PDB entry 1K35 | X-ray diffraction, 2.20 A resolution | chain A

# Chain A
Name: Phosphomannomutase
From: Pseudomonas aeruginosa
Notes: EC 5.4.2.8
UniProt: P26276 (ALGC_PSEAE); residues 1-463 here correspond to UniProt positions 0-462 (UniProt number = residue number - 1)
Sequence (463 residues; row label = number of the first residue in the row):
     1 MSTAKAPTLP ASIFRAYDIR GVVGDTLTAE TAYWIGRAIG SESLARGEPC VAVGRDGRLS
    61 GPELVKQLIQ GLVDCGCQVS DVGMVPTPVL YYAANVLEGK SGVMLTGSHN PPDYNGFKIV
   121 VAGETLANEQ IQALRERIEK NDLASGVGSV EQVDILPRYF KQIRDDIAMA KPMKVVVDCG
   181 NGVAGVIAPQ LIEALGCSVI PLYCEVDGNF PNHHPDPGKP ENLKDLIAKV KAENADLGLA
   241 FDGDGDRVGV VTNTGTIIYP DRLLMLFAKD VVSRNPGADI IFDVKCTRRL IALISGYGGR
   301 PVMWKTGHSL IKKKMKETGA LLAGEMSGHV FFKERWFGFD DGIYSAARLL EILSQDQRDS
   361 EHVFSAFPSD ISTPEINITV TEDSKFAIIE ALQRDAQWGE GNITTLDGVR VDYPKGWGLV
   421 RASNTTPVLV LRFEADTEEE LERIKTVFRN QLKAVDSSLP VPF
Unresolved in the structure: 1-8
Differences from the reference sequence: modified residue (84, 104, 108, 169, 173, 265, 303, 315, 326)
Modified residues: Mse84, Mse104, Mse169, Mse173, Mse265, Mse303, Mse315, Mse326 (selenomethionine; parent Met); Ser108 (phosphoserine; SEP)
Ion coordination: Zn2+: Ser108, Asp242, Asp244, Asp246
Reported in the primary citation:
  - post-translational modification sites: Ser108
  - catalytic residues: Ser108
  - Zn2+ coordination: Ser108, Asp242
  - catalytic residues: His109, Lys118, His308, His329 (proposed by the authors, not directly observed)
  - mutagenesis - H109Q, R421C: decreased catalytic activity
  - mutagenesis - S108A, S108V: decreased catalytic activity (citing earlier work)
  - contacts within the chain: Lys118-Asp244, Lys118-Asp246
  - binding site for Zn2+: His329 (proposed by the authors, not directly observed)

# Summary
Ser108, Asp242, Asp244 and Asp246 form the Zn2+ site. The paper reports catalytic residues Ser108, His109 and
Lys118 among others; H109Q, R421C and S108A, among others, reduce catalytic activity.
Chain A is Phosphomannomutase (Pseudomonas aeruginosa); the structure, Crystal Structure of
Phosphomannomutase/Phosphoglucomutase from P.aeruginosa, was determined by X-ray diffraction (same publication
as 1K2Y).
